PDB entry 2ZBD | X-ray diffraction, 2.40 A resolution | chain A

# Chain A
Name: Sarcoplasmic/endoplasmic reticulum calcium ATPase 1
Source organism: Oryctolagus cuniculus
Notes: EC 3.6.3.8
Reference sequence: P04191 (AT2A1_RABIT); residue numbers follow UniProt; this construct covers 1-993
Sequence (995 residues; row label = number of the first residue in the row; numbering starts at 0):
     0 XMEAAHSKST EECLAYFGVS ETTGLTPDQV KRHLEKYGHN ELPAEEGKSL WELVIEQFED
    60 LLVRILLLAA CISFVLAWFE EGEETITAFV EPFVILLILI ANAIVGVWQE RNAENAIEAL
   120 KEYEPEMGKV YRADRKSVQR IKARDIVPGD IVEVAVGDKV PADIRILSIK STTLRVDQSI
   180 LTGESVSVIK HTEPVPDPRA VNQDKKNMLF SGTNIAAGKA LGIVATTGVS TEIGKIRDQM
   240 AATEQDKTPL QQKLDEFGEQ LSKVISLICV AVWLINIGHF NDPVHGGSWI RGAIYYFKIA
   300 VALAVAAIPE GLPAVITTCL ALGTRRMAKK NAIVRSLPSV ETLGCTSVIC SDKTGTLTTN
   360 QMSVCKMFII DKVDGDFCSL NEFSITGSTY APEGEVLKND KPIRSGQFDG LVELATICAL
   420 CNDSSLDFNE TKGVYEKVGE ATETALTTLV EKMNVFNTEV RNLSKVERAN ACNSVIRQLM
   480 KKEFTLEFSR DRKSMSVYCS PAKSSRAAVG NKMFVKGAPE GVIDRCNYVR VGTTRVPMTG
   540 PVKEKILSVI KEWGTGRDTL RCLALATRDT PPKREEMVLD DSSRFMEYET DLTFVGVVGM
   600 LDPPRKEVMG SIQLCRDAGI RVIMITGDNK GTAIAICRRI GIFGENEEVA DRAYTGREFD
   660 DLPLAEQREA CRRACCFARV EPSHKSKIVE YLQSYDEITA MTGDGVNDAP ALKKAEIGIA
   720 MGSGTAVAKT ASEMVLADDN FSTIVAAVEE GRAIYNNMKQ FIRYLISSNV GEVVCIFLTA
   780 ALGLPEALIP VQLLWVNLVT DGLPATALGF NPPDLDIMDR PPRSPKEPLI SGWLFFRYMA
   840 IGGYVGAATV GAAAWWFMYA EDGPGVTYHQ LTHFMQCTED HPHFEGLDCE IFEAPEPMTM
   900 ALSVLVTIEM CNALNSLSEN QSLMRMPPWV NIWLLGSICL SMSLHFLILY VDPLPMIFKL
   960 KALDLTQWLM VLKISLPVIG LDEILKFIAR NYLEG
Modified positions: ACE (acetyl group) at position 0
Disulfide bonds: Cys-876/Cys-888
Metal / ion sites: Ca2+ site 1: Val-304, Ala-305, Ile-307, Glu-309, Asn-796, Asp-800; Mg2+: Asp-351, Thr-353, Asp-703; Ca2+ site 2: Asn-768, Glu-771, Thr-799, Asp-800, Glu-908
Small-molecule neighbours:
  - ADP (adenosine-5'-diphosphate): Asp-351, Thr-353, Glu-439, Thr-441, Glu-442, Phe-487, Arg-489, Lys-492, Ser-493, Met-494, Lys-515, Gly-516, Ala-517, Arg-560, Cys-561, Leu-562, Thr-625, Gly-626, Asp-627, Arg-678, Asn-706
  - tetrafluoroaluminate (ALF): Asp-351, Lys-352, Thr-353, Ile-624, Thr-625, Gly-626, Lys-684, Asp-703, Asn-706, Asp-707
  - 1,2-diacyl-sn-glycero-3-phosphocholine (PC1), molecule 1: Leu-96, Ile-103, Val-104, Trp-107, Gln-108, Asn-111, Leu-321, Arg-324, Arg-325, Leu-802, Ala-806, Phe-809, Trp-932, Gly-935, Ser-936, Leu-939
  - 1,2-diacyl-sn-glycero-3-phosphocholine (PC1), molecule 2: Ser-830, Gly-831, Trp-832, Phe-834, Leu-992
What the authors report for this chain:
  - catalytic residues: Asp-351
  - binding site for ADP: Phe-487
  - contacts within the chain: Thr-171/Glu-486, Gln-108/Arg-324 (hydrogen bond)
  - Ca2+ coordination: Val-304
  - conformationally variable residues (loop rearrangement): Ala-240 to Thr-247
  - catalytic residues: Thr-181, Glu-183 (proposed by the authors, not directly observed)
  - post-translational modification sites: Asp-351 (citing earlier work)

# Summary
Bound to chain A: tetrafluoroaluminate, ADP and 1,2-diacyl-sn-glycero-3-phosphocholine. Val-304, Ala-305,
Ile-307, Glu-309, Asn-796 and Asp-800 form the Ca2+ site 1. The Mg2+ site is built by Asp-351, Thr-353 and
Asp-703. From the paper: catalytic residues Asp-351, Thr-181 and Glu-183; a binding site for ADP at Phe-487.
Chain A is Sarcoplasmic/endoplasmic reticulum calcium ATPase 1 (Oryctolagus cuniculus); the structure, Crystal
Structure of the SR Calcium Pump with Bound Aluminium Fluoride, ADP and Calcium, was determined by X-ray
diffraction (same publication as 1WPG).
